Entry 4U91 (X-ray diffraction, 2.00 A resolution); this record covers chain A.

# Chain A
Protein: Gephyrin
Source organism: Rattus norvegicus
Notes: EC 2.7.7.75, 2.10.1.1; fragment: Gephyrin E domain
Reference sequence: Q03555 (GEPH_RAT), isoform Q03555-2; residues 318-736 here correspond to UniProt positions 344-762 (UniProt number = residue number + 26)
Amino-acid sequence (419 residues; numbered 318 to 736; the number before each row is that of its first residue):
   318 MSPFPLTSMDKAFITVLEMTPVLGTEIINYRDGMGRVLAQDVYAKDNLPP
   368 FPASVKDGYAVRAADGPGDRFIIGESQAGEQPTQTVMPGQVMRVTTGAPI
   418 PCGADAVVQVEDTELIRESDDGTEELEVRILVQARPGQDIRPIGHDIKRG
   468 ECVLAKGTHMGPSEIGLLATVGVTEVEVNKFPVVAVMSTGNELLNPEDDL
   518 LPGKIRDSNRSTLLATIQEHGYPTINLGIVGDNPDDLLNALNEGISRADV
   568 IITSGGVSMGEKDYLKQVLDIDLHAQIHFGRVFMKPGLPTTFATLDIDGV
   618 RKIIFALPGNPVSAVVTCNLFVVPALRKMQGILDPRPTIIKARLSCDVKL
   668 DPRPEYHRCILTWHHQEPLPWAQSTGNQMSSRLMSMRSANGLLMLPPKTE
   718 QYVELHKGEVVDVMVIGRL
Unresolved in the structure: 318, 695-697
Small-molecule neighbours: Ca2+ (CA): Glu509, Gly573, Asp580

# Overview
Chain A binds Ca2+.
Chain A is Gephyrin (Rattus norvegicus); the structure, GephE in complex with Para-Phenyl crosslinked Glycine
receptor beta subunit derived dimeric peptide, was determined by X-ray diffraction together with 4U90 from the
same study.
